PDB entry 3J8V | electron microscopy, 13.90 A resolution (very low resolution: no residue pairs are listed; an interface is given only as per-side residue counts) | chains C and F of the 13 polymer chains in the assembly

== Chain C ==
Molecule: L1
From: Human papillomavirus type 16
Reference sequence: Q4VRM0 (Q4VRM0_HPV16); residues 21-474 here correspond to UniProt positions 47-500 (UniProt number = residue number + 26)
Amino-acid sequence (455 residues; each row starts with the number of its first residue):
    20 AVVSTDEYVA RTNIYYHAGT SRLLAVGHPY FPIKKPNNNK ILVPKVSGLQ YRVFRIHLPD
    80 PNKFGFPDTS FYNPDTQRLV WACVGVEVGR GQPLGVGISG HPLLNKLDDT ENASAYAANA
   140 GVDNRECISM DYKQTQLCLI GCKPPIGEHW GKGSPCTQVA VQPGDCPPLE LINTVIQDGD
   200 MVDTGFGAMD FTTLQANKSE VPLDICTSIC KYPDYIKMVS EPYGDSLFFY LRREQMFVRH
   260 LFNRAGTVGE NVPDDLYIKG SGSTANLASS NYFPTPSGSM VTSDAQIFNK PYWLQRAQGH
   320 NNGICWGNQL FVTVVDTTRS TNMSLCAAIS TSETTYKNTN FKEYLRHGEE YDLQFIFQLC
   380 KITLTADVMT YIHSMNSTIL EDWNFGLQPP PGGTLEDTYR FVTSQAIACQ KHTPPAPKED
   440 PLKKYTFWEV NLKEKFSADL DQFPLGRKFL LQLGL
Disordered / not traced: 404-437
Sequence notes: expression tag (20); conflict Gln-177 (Asn203 in Q4VRM0), Gln-181 (Asn207 in Q4VRM0), Leu-472 (Ala498 in Q4VRM0)

== Chain F ==
Molecule: H16.14J heavy chain
From: Mus musculus
Notes: fragment: variable domain Fab
Amino-acid sequence (119 residues; numbered 3 to 112 plus 9 insertion-coded residues; the number before each row is that of its first residue; a row labelled like 82A-82C holds insertion residues (82A, then the next letters in order)):
     3 QLQQSGAELV RPGSSVKISC KASGYAFSSY WMNWVKQRPG QGLEWIGQIY
   52A P
    53 GDGATNYNGK FKGKATLTAD KSSSTAFMQI
82A-82C SSL
    83 TSEDSAVYFC ARPYRYDG
100A-100E GVYAM
   101 DYWGQGTSVT VS
Cystine bridges: Cys-22/Cys-92

== Chain C / chain F interface ==
At this resolution (14 A) residue pairs are not listed: 6 residues of chain C and 6 of chain F lie at the interface.

== Summary ==
Chain C and chain F each contribute 6 residues to their interface.
Here chain C is L1 (Human papillomavirus type 16) and chain F is H16.14J heavy chain (Mus musculus). Entry
3J8V (Cryo-EM reconstruction of quasi-HPV16 complex with H16.14J Fab) was determined by electron microscopy
(same publication as 3J8W).
